Entry 9OGT (electron microscopy, 3.00 A resolution); this record covers chains H and A of the 18 polymer chains in the assembly.

== Chain H ==
Protein: 3BNC117 Fab heavy chain
Organism: Homo sapiens
Notes: antibody fragment or engineered binder
Sequence (226 residues; each row starts with the number of its first residue):
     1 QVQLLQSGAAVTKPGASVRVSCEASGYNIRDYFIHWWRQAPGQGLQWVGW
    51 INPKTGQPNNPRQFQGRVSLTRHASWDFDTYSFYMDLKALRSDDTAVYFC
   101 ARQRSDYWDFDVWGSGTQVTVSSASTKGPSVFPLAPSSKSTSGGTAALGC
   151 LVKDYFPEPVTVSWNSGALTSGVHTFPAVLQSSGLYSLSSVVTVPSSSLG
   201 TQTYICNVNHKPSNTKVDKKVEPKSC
Not modelled in the structure: 122-226
Disulfides: Cys22-Cys100
Small-molecule neighbours: N-acetylglucosamine (NAG; 2-acetamido-2-deoxy-beta-D-glucopyranose): His73, Ala74, Ser75, Trp76

== Chain A ==
Protein: HIV-1 Envelope Glycoprotein BG505 SOSIP.664 gp120
Organism: Human immunodeficiency virus 1
Reference sequence: Q2N0S6 (Q2N0S6_9HIV1); the construct lacks a stretch of the UniProt sequence and is renumbered around it, so the offset changes along the chain: 31-138 = UniProt 30-137; 147-185 = UniProt 138-176; 187-309 = UniProt 186-308; 312-323 = UniProt 309-320; 2 more segments
Sequence (516 residues; each row starts with the number of its first residue; note: 12 numbers in that range are skipped by the numbering (no residue carries them; nothing is unmodelled there); a row labelled like 185A-185I holds insertion residues (185A, then the next letters in order); numbers below 1 keep their minus sign (Met-4 is residue -4)):
    -4 MDAMKRGLCCVLLLCGAVFVSPSQEIHARFRRGARAENLWVTVYYGVPVW
    46 KDAETTLFCASDAKAYETEKHNVWATHACVPTDPNPQEIHLENVTEEFNM
    96 WKNNMVEQMHTDIISLWDQSLKPCVKLTPLCVTLQCTNVTNNI
   147 TDDMRGELKNCSFNMTTELRDKKQKVYSLFYRLDVVQIN
185A-185I ENQGNRSNN
   187 SNKEYRLINCNTSAITQACPKVSFEPIPIHYCAPAGFAILKCKDKKFNGT
   237 GPCPSVSTVQCTHGIKPVVSTQLLLNGSLAEEEVMIRSENITNNAKNILV
   287 QFNTPVQINCTRPNNNTRKSIRI
   312 GPGQAFYATGDI
  323A I
   324 GDIRQAHCNVSKATWNETLGKVVKQLRKHFGNNTIIRFANSSGGDLEVTT
   374 HSFNCGGEFFYCNTSGLFNSTWI
   398 SNTSVQGSNSTGSNDSITLPCRIKQIINMWQRIGQAMYAPPIQGVIRCVS
   448 NITGLILTRDGGSTNSTTETFRPGGGDMRDNWRSELYKYKVVKIEPLGVA
   498 PTRCKRRVVGRRRRRR
Not modelled in the structure: -4 to 34, 58-65, 147-149, 185A-185I, 398-411, 459-463, 504-513
Differences from the reference sequence: expression tag (-4 to 30, 509-513); engineered mutation Asn332 (Thr330 in Q2N0S6), Cys501 (Ala498 in Q2N0S6)
Disulfides: Cys54-Cys74, Cys119-Cys205, Cys126-Cys196, Cys131-Cys157, Cys218-Cys247, Cys228-Cys239, Cys296-Cys331, Cys378-Cys445, Cys385-Cys418
Covalently attached groups: N-acetylglucosamine (NAG) linked to Asn88, Asn133, Asn156, Asn160, Asn197, Asn234, Asn262, Asn276, Asn295, Asn301, Asn339, Asn363, Asn386, Asn392, Asn448; glycan linked to Asn137, Asn332

== How chain H and chain A interact ==
Pairs across the interface (37; chain H residue first):
  Arg30(H) - Gln428(A)  hydrogen bond (side chain-backbone)
  Phe33(H) - Ala281(A)  hydrophobic
  Trp47(H) - Asn280(A)
  Trp47(H) - Gly458(A)
  Trp50(H) - Asn280(A)
  Trp50(H) - Ala281(A)
  Lys54(H) - Gln428(A)
  Lys54(H) - Arg476(A)
  Thr55(H) - Gly367(A)
  Thr55(H) - Asp368(A)  hydrogen bond (backbone-backbone)
  Thr55(H) - Val371(A)
  Thr55(H) - Gln428(A)
  Thr55(H) - Gly472(A)
  Gly56(H) - Gly367(A)
  Gln57(H) - Gly366(A)
  Gln57(H) - Thr455(A)
  Gln57(H) - Pro470(A)
  Pro58(H) - Ser365(A)
  Pro58(H) - Gly366(A)
  Pro58(H) - Gly367(A)
  Asn59(H) - Thr455(A)
  Asn59(H) - Arg456(A)  hydrogen bond (side chain-backbone)
  Asn59(H) - Asp457(A)
  Asn59(H) - Gly458(A)
  Asn60(H) - Asp457(A)
  Pro61(H) - Gly458(A)
  Arg62(H) - Thr465(A)
  Gln65(H) - Asp457(A)  hydrogen bond
  Gln65(H) - Arg469(A)  hydrogen bond
  Arg72(H) - Asp368(A)  salt bridge
  Trp76(H) - Asn197(A)  hydrogen bond (side chain-backbone)
  Phe78(H) - Gln428(A)
  Phe78(H) - Ile430(A)  hydrophobic
  Asp106(H) - Glu275(A)
  Asp106(H) - Asn279(A)
  Asp106(H) - Lys282(A)  salt bridge
  Trp108(H) - Asn279(A)  hydrogen bond
Also at the interface, not in a pair above, chain H (20 interface residues in all): Gln103
Also at the interface, not in a pair above, chain A (25 interface residues in all): Thr464, Gly471, Gly473

== Overview ==
Chain H and chain A form an interface of 20 and 25 residues respectively, with 7 hydrogen bonds and 2 salt
bridges. Polar pairs include Arg72(H)-Asp368(A), Asp106(H)-Lys282(A) and Arg30(H)-Gln428(A). Bound to chain H:
N-acetylglucosamine.
Chain H is 3BNC117 Fab heavy chain (Homo sapiens) and chain A is HIV-1 Envelope Glycoprotein BG505 SOSIP.664
gp120 (Human immunodeficiency virus 1); the structure, HIV-1 Env BG505 SOSIP.664-His in complex with PGT122
and 3BNC117 Fabs, was determined by electron microscopy (same publication as 9OGU).
